PDB entry 2ZQK | X-ray diffraction, 2.80 A resolution | chains A and N of the 3 polymer chains in the assembly

== Chain A ==
Name: Intimin
From: Escherichia coli
Notes: fragment: D2-D3 domain
Reference sequence: P43261 (EAE_ECO57); residues 1-188 here correspond to UniProt positions 747-934 (UniProt number = residue number + 746)
Sequence (189 residues; numbered 0 to 188; the number before each row is that of its first residue; numbering starts at 0):
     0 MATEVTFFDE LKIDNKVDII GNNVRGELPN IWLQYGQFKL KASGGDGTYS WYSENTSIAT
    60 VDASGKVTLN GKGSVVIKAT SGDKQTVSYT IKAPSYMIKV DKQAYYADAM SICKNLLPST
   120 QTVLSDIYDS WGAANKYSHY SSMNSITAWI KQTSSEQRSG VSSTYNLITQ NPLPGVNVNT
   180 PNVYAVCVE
Not modelled in the structure: 0-5
Differences from the reference sequence: initiating methionine (0)
Disulfides: Cys112-Cys186
Swiss-Prot annotation at these positions:
  - site (Implicated in intimin receptor Tir-binding): Ile145, Trp148, Thr152, Val160, Ser162, Thr163, Gln169, Asn181, Tyr183, Val187

== Chain N ==
Name: Putative translocated intimin receptor protein (Translocated intimin receptor Tir)
From: Escherichia coli
Notes: fragment: IBD domain
Reference sequence: Q7DB77 (Q7DB77_ECO57); residues 1-68 here correspond to UniProt positions 269-336 (UniProt number = residue number + 268)
Sequence (77 residues; each row starts with the number of its first residue; numbering starts at 0):
     0 MDAAASATET ATRDQLTKEA FQNPDNQKVN IDELGNAIPS GVLKDDVVAN IEEQAKAAGE
    60 EAKQQAIENL EHHHHHH
Not modelled in the structure: 0-5, 69-76
Differences from the reference sequence: initiating methionine (0); expression tag (69-76)

== How chain A and chain N interact ==
Contacting residue pairs - 30 pairs, chain A then chain N:
  Ser144(A) - Leu33(N)
  Ser144(A) - Gly34(N)  hydrogen bond (side chain-backbone)
  Thr146(A) - Ile30(N)
  Thr146(A) - Gly34(N)
  Arg157(A) - Asp44(N)
  Arg157(A) - Asp45(N)  hydrogen bond (backbone-backbone)
  Ser158(A) - Lys27(N)
  Ser158(A) - Lys43(N)
  Ser158(A) - Asp44(N)  hydrogen bond (backbone-backbone)
  Ser158(A) - Asp45(N)  hydrogen bond
  Gly159(A) - Lys27(N)  hydrogen bond (backbone-side chain)
  Gly159(A) - Asp44(N)  hydrogen bond (backbone-side chain)
  Val160(A) - Lys27(N)
  Asn165(A) - Gly34(N)
  Asn170(A) - Gly34(N)  hydrogen bond (side chain-backbone)
  Leu172(A) - Ile30(N)  hydrophobic
  Leu172(A) - Gly34(N)
  Leu172(A) - Ala36(N)
  Gly174(A) - Lys27(N)
  Gly174(A) - Val28(N)  hydrogen bond (backbone-backbone)
  Val175(A) - Val28(N)
  Asn176(A) - Lys27(N)
  Asn176(A) - Val28(N)  hydrogen bond (backbone-backbone)
  Asn176(A) - Asn29(N)  hydrogen bond
  Thr179(A) - Asn29(N)  hydrogen bond
  Thr179(A) - Ile30(N)  hydrogen bond (side chain-backbone)
  Pro180(A) - Ile30(N)
  Asn181(A) - Ile30(N)
  Asn181(A) - Asp31(N)
  Asn181(A) - Glu32(N)
Other interface residues (no listed pair), chain A (19 interface residues in all): Asn143, Ser154, Val177, Val182
Other interface residues (no listed pair), chain N (15 interface residues in all): Asn35, Ser39, Val41

== In short ==
Chain A and chain N form an interface of 19 and 15 residues respectively; the contacts include 12 hydrogen
bonds. Among the polar pairs are Ser144(A)-Gly34(N), Ser158(A)-Asp45(N) and Gly159(A)-Lys27(N).
Chain A is Intimin and chain N is Putative translocated intimin receptor protein (Translocated intimin
receptor Tir), both from Escherichia coli; the structure, Crystal structure of intimin-Tir68 complex, was
determined by X-ray diffraction.
